9CAQ - chains 4 and S of the 14 polymer chains in the assembly; structure by electron microscopy, 3.20 A resolution.

Chain 4:
Molecule: DNA replication licensing factor MCM4
Organism: Homo sapiens
Notes: EC 3.6.4.12
UniProtKB: P33991 (MCM4_HUMAN); residues 1-863 here = UniProt positions 1-863
Sequence (863 residues; numbered 1 to 863; the number before each row is that of its first residue):
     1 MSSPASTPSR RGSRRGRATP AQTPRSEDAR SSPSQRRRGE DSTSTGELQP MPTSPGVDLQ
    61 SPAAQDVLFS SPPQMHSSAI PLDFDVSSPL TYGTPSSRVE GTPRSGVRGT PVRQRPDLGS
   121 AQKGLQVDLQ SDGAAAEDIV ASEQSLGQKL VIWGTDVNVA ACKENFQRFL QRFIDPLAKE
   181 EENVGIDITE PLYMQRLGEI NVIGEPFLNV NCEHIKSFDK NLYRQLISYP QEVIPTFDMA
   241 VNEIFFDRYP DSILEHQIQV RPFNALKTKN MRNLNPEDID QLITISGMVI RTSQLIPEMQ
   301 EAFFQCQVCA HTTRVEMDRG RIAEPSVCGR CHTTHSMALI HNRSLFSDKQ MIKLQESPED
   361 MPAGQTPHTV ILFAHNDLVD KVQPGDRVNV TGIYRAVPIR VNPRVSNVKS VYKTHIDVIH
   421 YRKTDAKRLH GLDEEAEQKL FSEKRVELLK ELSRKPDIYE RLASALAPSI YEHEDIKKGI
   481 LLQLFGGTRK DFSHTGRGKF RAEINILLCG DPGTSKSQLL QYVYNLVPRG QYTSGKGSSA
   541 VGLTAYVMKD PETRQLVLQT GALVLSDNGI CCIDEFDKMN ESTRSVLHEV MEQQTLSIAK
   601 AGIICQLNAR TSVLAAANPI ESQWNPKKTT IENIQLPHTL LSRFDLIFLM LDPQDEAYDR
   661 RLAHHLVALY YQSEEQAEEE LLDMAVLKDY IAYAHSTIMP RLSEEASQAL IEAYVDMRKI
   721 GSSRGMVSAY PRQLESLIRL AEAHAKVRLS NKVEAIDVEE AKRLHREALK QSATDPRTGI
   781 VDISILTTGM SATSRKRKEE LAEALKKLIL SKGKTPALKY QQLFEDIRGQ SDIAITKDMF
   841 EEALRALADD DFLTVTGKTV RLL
Unresolved in the structure: 1-106, 130-150, 673-681, 774-863
Construct notes: variant Met650 (Leu in P33991)
Ion coordination: Zn2+: Cys306, Cys309, Cys328, Cys331
Small-molecule neighbours: ADP: Arg497, Glu592, Thr639, Arg643, Pro731, Arg732, Glu735
Swiss-Prot annotation at these positions:
  - motif: Ser642 to Asp645 (Arginine finger)
  - binding site (ATP): Tyr471, Arg497, Lys516, Ser517, Asn618, Arg643, Arg732, Glu735
  - modified residue: Ser2 (N-acetylserine), Ser6 (Phosphoserine), Thr7 (Phosphothreonine), Thr19 (Phosphothreonine), Ser26 (Phosphoserine), Ser31 (Phosphoserine), Ser32 (Phosphoserine), Ser34 (Phosphoserine), Thr102 (Phosphothreonine), Ser105 (Phosphoserine), Thr110 (Phosphothreonine), Ser120 (Phosphoserine), Ser131 (Phosphoserine), Ser142 (Phosphoserine), Ser145 (Phosphoserine), Lys220 (N6-acetyllysine), Lys450 (N6-acetyllysine), Lys858 (N6-acetyllysine)
  - cross-link (Glycyl lysine isopeptide (Lys-Gly)): Lys439 (interchain with G-Cter in SUMO2), Lys798 (interchain with G-Cter in SUMO2)

Chain S:
Molecule: 44-nt DNA strand
Sequence (44 nucleotides; each row starts with the number of its first residue; numbers below 1 keep their minus sign (DA-45 is residue -45)):
   -45 AAAAAAAAAA AAAAAAAAAA ATTTTTTTTT TTTTTTTTTT TTTT

Chain 4 / chain S interface:
Contacting residue pairs (4; chain 4 residue first):
  Arg404(4) with DT-19(S), salt bridge to the phosphate
  Ser539(4) with DT-9(S), hydrogen bond to the phosphate
  Val541(4) with DT-10(S), phosphate contact
  Lys600(4) with DT-10(S), salt bridge to the phosphate
Interface residues without a listed pair, chain 4 (7 interface residues in all): Asn402, Val405, Ala601
Interface residues without a listed pair, chain S (4 interface residues in all): DT-11

In short:
7 residues of chain 4 and 4 residues of chain S are in contact, with 1 hydrogen bond and 2 salt bridges. Polar
contacts include Ser539(4)-DT-9(S), Arg404(4)-DT-19(S) and Lys600(4)-DT-10(S). Bound to chain 4: ADP. Curated
annotation (UniProt) lists 8 ATP-binding residues on chain 4.
Here chain 4 is DNA replication licensing factor MCM4 (Homo sapiens) and chain S is a 44-nt DNA strand. Entry
9CAQ (Cryo-EM structure of a human MCM2-7 double hexamer formed from independently loaded MCM2-7 single
hexamers) was determined by electron microscopy (same publication as 8W0E, 8W0F, 8W0G and 8W0I).
